PDB entry 4FJQ | X-ray diffraction, 2.00 A resolution | chain A

Chain A:
Protein: Amorpha-4,11-diene synthase
Organism: Artemisia annua
Notes: EC 4.2.3.24
Sequence (563 residues; numbered -16 to 546; the number before each row is that of its first residue; numbers below 1 keep their minus sign (Gly-16 is residue -16)):
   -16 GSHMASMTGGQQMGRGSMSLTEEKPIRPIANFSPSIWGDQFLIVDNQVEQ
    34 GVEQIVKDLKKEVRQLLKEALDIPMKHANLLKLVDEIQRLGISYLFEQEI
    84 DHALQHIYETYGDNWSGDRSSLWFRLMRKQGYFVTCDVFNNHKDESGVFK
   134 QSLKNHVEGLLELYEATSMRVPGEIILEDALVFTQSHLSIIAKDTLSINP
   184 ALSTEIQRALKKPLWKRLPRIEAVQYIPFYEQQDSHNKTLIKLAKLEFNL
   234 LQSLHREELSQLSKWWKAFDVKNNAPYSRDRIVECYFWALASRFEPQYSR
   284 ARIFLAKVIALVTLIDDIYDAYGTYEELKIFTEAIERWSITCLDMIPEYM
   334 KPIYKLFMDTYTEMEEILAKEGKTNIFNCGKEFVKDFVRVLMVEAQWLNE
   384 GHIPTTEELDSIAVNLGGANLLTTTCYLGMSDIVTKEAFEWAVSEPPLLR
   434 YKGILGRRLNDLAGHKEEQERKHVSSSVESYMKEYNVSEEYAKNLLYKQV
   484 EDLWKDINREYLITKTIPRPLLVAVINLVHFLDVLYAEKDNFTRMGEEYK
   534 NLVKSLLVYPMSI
Unresolved in the structure: -16 to 16, 449-457
From the paper describing this entry:
  - conformationally variable residues (order/disorder transition): Lys449 to Val457
  - specificity-determining residues: Thr343 to Leu381, Leu392 to Leu399
  - mutagenesis - V373N/I395V/N398I/L399T, V373N/L381A/I395V/N398I/L399T: increased catalytic activity on gamma -humulene

In short:
The paper reports that V373N/I395V/N398I/L399T and V373N/L381A/I395V/N398I/L399T increase catalytic activity
on gamma -humulene; specificity determinants Thr343 and Leu392.
Chain A is Amorpha-4,11-diene synthase (Artemisia annua); the structure, Crystal Structure of an
alpha-Bisabolol synthase, was determined by X-ray diffraction (same publication as 4GAX).
